4YSB - chains A and B; structure by X-ray diffraction, 2.50 A resolution.

Chain A (and B):
Name: Metallo-beta-lactamase family protein
From: Myxococcus xanthus (strain DK 1622)
Notes: chain B of this document is another copy of the same molecule, construct and numbering; everything in this record applies to it too
UniProtKB: Q1D4C9 (Q1D4C9_MYXXD); residue numbers follow UniProt; this construct covers 1-233
Sequence (233 residues; row label = number of the first residue in the row):
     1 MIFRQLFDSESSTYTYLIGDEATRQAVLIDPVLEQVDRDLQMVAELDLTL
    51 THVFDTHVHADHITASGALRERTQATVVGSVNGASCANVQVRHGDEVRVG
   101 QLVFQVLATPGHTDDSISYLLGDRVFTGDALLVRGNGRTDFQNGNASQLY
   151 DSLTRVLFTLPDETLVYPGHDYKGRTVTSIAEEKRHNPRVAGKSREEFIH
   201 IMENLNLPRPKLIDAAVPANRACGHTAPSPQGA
Disordered / not traced: 226-233
Bound ions: Fe ion: His-57, His-112, Asp-129
Reported in the primary citation:
  - Fe ion coordination: His-57, His-112, Asp-129
  - Fe ion coordination through a water molecule: His-59, Ala-60, Asp-61, His-170

Interface between chain A and chain B:
Pairs across the interface - 23 pairs, chain A then chain B:
  Arg-4(A) with Val-177(B); Glu-182(B), salt bridge
  Gln-5(A) with Thr-176(B), hydrogen bond (backbone-side chain)
  Leu-6(A) with Gly-174(B)
  Phe-7(A) with Gly-174(B), hydrogen bond (backbone-backbone)
  Arg-38(A) with Lys-173(B), hydrogen bond (side chain-backbone); Gly-174(B)
  Met-42(A) with Arg-134(B)
  Glu-45(A) with Arg-134(B), salt bridge; His-186(B)
  Leu-46(A) with Glu-182(B)
  Arg-134(A) with Glu-45(B), salt bridge
  Lys-173(A) with Arg-38(B), hydrogen bond (backbone-side chain)
  Gly-174(A) with Gln-5(B); Leu-6(B); Phe-7(B), hydrogen bond (backbone-backbone); Arg-38(B)
  Arg-175(A) with Met-42(B)
  Thr-176(A) with Gln-5(B), hydrogen bond (side chain-backbone)
  Val-177(A) with Arg-4(B)
  Glu-182(A) with Arg-4(B), salt bridge; Leu-46(B)
  His-186(A) with Glu-45(B)
Interface residues without a listed pair, chain A (21 interface residues in all): Asp-47, Leu-165, Thr-178, Ser-179, Arg-185
Interface residues without a listed pair, chain B (22 interface residues in all): Gln-35, Asp-47, Leu-165, Arg-175, Thr-178, Ser-179, Arg-185

Overview:
21 residues of chain A and 22 residues of chain B are in contact; the contacts include 6 hydrogen bonds and 4
salt bridges. Among the polar pairs are Arg-4(A)/Glu-182(B), Glu-45(A)/Arg-134(B) and Gln-5(A)/Thr-176(B). The
paper reports water-mediated Fe ion coordination by His-59(A), Ala-60(A) and Asp-61(A) among others; Fe ion
coordination by His-57(A), His-112(A) and Asp-129(A).
Both chains are Metallo-beta-lactamase family protein (Myxococcus xanthus (strain DK 1622)). Entry 4YSB
(Crystal structure of ETHE1 from Myxococcus xanthus) was determined by X-ray diffraction (same publication as
4YSK and 4YSL).
